PDB entry 8ZU9 | X-ray diffraction, 2.17 A resolution | chains A and E of the 3 polymer chains in the assembly

# Chain A
Name: A129 light chain
Source organism: Homo sapiens
Chain sequence (214 residues; numbered 1 to 214; the number before each row is that of its first residue):
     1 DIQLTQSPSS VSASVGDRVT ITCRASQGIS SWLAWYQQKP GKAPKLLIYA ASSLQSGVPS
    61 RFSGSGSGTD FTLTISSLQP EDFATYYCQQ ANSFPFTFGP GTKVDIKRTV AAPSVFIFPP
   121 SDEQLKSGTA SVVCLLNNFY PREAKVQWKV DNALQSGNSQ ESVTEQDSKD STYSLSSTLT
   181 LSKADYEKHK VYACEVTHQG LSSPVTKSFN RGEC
Cystine bridges: C23-C88, C134-C194

# Chain E
Name: Entry-fusion complex associated protein OPG095
Source organism: Monkeypox virus
Reference sequence: M1LBP0 (PG095_MONPV); numbering as in UniProt (aligned over 1-181)
Chain sequence (187 residues; row label = number of the first residue in the row):
     1 MGAAASIQTT VNTLSERISS KLEQEANASA QTKCDIEIGN FYIRQNHGCN ITVKNMCSAD
    61 ADAQLDAVLS AATETYSGLT PEQKAYVPAM FTAALNIQTS VNTVVRDFEN YVKQTCNSSA
   121 VVDNKLKIQN VIIDECYGAP GSPTNMEFIN TGSSKGNCAI KALMQLTTKA TTQIAPRQVA
   181 GHHHHHH
Disordered / not traced: 1-5, 60, 173-187
Cystine bridges: C34-C57, C49-C136, C116-C158
Sequence notes: conflict M146 (Leu in M1LBP0); expression tag (182-187)
Swiss-Prot annotation at these positions:
  - region: G2 to N12 (Targeting to MV membrane)
  - lipidation: G2 (N-myristoyl glycine)

# How chain A and chain E interact
Contacting residue pairs (5):
  W32(A) - R44(E)
  A91(A) - R44(E)  hydrogen bond (backbone-side chain)
  N92(A) - R44(E)  hydrogen bond (backbone-side chain)
  N92(A) - I132(E)
  F94(A) - Y42(E)
Other interface residues (no listed pair), chain A (5 interface residues in all): S93
Other interface residues (no listed pair), chain E (4 interface residues in all): D134

# In short
5 residues of chain A and 4 residues of chain E are in contact, with 2 hydrogen bonds. Polar pairs include
A91(A)-R44(E) and N92(A)-R44(E).
Here chain A is A129 light chain (Homo sapiens) and chain E is Entry-fusion complex associated protein OPG095
(Monkeypox virus). Entry 8ZU9 (The complex structure of MPXV M1R and neutralizing antibody A129) was
determined by X-ray diffraction.
